PDB entry 7D09 | electron microscopy, 3.60 A resolution | chains A and K of the 12 polymer chains in the assembly

Chain A:
Molecule: Intermembrane phospholipid transport system permease protein MlaE
Source organism: Acinetobacter baumannii
UniProt: V5V9F4 (V5V9F4_ACIBA); residue numbers follow UniProt; this construct covers 1-258
Chain sequence (258 residues; numbered 1 to 258; the number before each row is that of its first residue):
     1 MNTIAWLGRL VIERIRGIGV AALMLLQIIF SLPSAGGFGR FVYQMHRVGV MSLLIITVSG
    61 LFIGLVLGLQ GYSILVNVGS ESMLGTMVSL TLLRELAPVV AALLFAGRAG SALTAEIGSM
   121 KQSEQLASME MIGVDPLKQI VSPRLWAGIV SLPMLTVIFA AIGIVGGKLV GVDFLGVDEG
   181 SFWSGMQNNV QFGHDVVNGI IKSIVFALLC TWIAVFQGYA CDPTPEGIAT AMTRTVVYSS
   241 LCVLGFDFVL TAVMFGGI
Unresolved in the structure: 257-258

Chain K:
Molecule: MCE family protein
Source organism: Acinetobacter baumannii
UniProt: V5V921 (V5V921_ACIBA); residue numbers follow UniProt; this construct covers 1-226
Chain sequence (226 residues; row label = number of the first residue in the row):
     1 MKSRTSELAV GIFVIIFGIA LFFLAMKVSG LVGTNLSDGY TMKAQFDNVN GLKPRAKVTM
    61 SGVTIGRVDS ITLDPVTRLA TVTFDLDGKL TSFNAEQLKE VQKNALDELR YSSDYTQATP
   121 AQQKTMEQQL ISNMNSITSI DEDAYIMVAT NGLLGEKYLK IVPGGGLNYL KRGDTISNTQ
   181 GTMDLEDLIS KFITGGGAGK VAAGSSSAEE KAPASTDSSA QPSFVE
Unresolved in the structure: 1-2, 194-226

How chain A and chain K interact:
Residue-residue contacts (9):
  Y72(A) with E156(K)
  V76(A) with E156(K)
  G79(A) with L154(K); G155(K)
  E81(A) with E156(K)
  F174(A) with L31(K), hydrophobic; R55(K), hydrogen bond (backbone-side chain)
  L175(A) with L31(K), hydrophobic
  G176(A) with K53(K), hydrogen bond (backbone-side chain)
Other interface residues (no listed pair), chain A (12 interface residues in all): L69, V78, S80, V170, V177

Summary:
12 residues of chain A and 6 residues of chain K are in contact; the contacts include 2 hydrogen bonds. Among
the polar pairs are F174(A)-R55(K) and G176(A)-K53(K).
Chain A is Intermembrane phospholipid transport system permease protein MlaE and chain K is MCE family
protein, both from Acinetobacter baumannii; the structure, Acinetobacter MlaFEDB complex in ATP-bound Vtrans2
conformation, was determined by electron microscopy together with 7D06, 7D08 and 7D0A from the same study.
